Entry 4GBQ (solution NMR); this record covers chains A and B.

# Chain A
Name: GRB2
From: Mus musculus
Notes: fragment: n-terminal sh3 domain
UniProt: Q60631 (GRB2_MOUSE); residue numbers follow UniProt; this construct covers 1-61
Amino-acid sequence (74 residues; row label = number of the first residue in the row; numbers below 1 keep their minus sign (Gly-8 is residue -8)):
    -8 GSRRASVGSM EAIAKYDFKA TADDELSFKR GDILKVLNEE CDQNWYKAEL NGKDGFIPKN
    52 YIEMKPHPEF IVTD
Unresolved in the structure: -8 to 0, 58-65
Sequence notes: conflict Glu60 (Trp in Q60631)
Curated features (UniProtKB/Swiss-Prot):
  - modified residue: Met1 (N-acetylmethionine), Lys6 (N6-acetyllysine), Lys50 (N6-acetyllysine)

# Chain B
Name: Sos-1
From: Mus musculus
UniProt: Q62245 (SOS1_MOUSE); residues 1-10 here correspond to UniProt positions 1135-1144 (UniProt number = residue number + 1134)
Amino-acid sequence (12 residues; numbered 0 to 11; the number before each row is that of its first residue; numbering starts at 0):
     0 XVPPPVPPRR RX
Modified positions: ACE (acetyl group) at position 0; NH2 (amino group) at position 11

# Interface between chain A and chain B
Contacting residue pairs (22):
  Tyr7(A) - Pro2(B)
  Tyr7(A) - Pro3(B)
  Phe9(A) - Val5(B)
  Thr12(A) - Arg8(B)
  Ala13(A) - Arg8(B)
  Glu16(A) - Arg8(B)
  Cys32(A) - Arg10(B)
  Asp33(A) - Arg10(B)
  Gln34(A) - Arg10(B)
  Asn35(A) - Pro6(B)
  Trp36(A) - Val5(B)
  Trp36(A) - Pro6(B)
  Trp36(A) - Pro7(B)
  Trp36(A) - Arg8(B)
  Pro49(A) - Val5(B)
  Pro49(A) - Pro6(B)
  Asn51(A) - Pro3(B)
  Asn51(A) - Pro4(B)
  Asn51(A) - Pro6(B)
  Tyr52(A) - Pro2(B)
  Tyr52(A) - Pro3(B)
  Tyr52(A) - Val5(B)
Other interface residues (no listed pair), chain A (14 interface residues in all): Glu31
Other interface residues (no listed pair), chain B (10 interface residues in all): ACE_0, Val1

# Overview
Chain A and chain B form an interface of 14 and 10 residues respectively.
Chain A is GRB2 and chain B is Sos-1, both from Mus musculus; the structure, Solution NMR structure of the
GRB2 N-terminal SH3 domain complexed with a ten-residue peptide derived from ..., was determined by solution
NMR (same publication as 1GBQ, 2GBQ and 3GBQ).
